1LF3 - chain A; structure by X-ray diffraction, 2.70 A resolution.

# Chain A
Protein: plasmepsin 2
Source organism: Plasmodium falciparum
Notes: EC 3.4.23.39
UniProt: P46925 (PLM2_PLAFA); residues -1 to 329 here correspond to UniProt positions 123-453 (UniProt number = residue number + 124)
Chain sequence (331 residues; row label = number of the first residue in the row; numbers below 1 keep their minus sign (Leu-1 is residue -1)):
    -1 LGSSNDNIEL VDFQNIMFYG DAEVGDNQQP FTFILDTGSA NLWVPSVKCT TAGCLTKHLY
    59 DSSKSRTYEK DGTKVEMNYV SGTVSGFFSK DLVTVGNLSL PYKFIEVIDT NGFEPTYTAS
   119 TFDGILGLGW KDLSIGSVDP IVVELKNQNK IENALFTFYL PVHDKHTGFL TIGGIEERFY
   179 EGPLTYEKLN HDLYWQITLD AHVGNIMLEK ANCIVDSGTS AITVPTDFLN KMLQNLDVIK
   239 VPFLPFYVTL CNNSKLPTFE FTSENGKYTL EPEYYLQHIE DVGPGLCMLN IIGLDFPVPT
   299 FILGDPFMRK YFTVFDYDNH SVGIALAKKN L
Swiss-Prot annotation at these positions:
  - active site: Asp34, Asp214
Disulfide bonds: Cys47-Cys52, Cys249-Cys285
Residues lining bound ligands: EH5 (N-(1-benzyl-3-{[3-(1,3-dioxo-1,3-dihydro-isoindol-2-yl)-propionyl]-[2-(hexahydro-benzo[1,3]dioxol-5-yl)-ethyl]-amino}-2-hydroxy-propyl)-4-benzyloxy-3,5-dimethoxy-benzamide): Ile14, Met15, Ile32, Asp34, Gly36, Asn76, Tyr77, Val78, Ser79, Phe111, Thr114, Phe120, Ile123, Leu131, Tyr192, Asp214, Gly216, Thr217, Ser218, Ala219, Ile290, Leu292, Phe294, Ile300

# Summary
Bound to chain A: compound EH5. UniProt lists active-site residues Asp34 and Asp214.
Chain A is plasmepsin 2 (Plasmodium falciparum); the structure, Crystal structure of plasmepsin II from P
falciparum in complex with inhibitor EH58, was determined by X-ray diffraction (same publication as 1LF4 and
1LS5).
